8ZF0 - chains B and C of the 3 polymer chains in the assembly; structure by electron microscopy, 2.96 A resolution.

[Chain B]
Molecule: EDS1
Organism: Oryza sativa Japonica Group
Reference sequence: A3BYH7 (A3BYH7_ORYSJ); residue numbers follow UniProt; this construct covers 1-621
Amino-acid sequence (621 residues; numbered 1 to 621; the number before each row is that of its first residue):
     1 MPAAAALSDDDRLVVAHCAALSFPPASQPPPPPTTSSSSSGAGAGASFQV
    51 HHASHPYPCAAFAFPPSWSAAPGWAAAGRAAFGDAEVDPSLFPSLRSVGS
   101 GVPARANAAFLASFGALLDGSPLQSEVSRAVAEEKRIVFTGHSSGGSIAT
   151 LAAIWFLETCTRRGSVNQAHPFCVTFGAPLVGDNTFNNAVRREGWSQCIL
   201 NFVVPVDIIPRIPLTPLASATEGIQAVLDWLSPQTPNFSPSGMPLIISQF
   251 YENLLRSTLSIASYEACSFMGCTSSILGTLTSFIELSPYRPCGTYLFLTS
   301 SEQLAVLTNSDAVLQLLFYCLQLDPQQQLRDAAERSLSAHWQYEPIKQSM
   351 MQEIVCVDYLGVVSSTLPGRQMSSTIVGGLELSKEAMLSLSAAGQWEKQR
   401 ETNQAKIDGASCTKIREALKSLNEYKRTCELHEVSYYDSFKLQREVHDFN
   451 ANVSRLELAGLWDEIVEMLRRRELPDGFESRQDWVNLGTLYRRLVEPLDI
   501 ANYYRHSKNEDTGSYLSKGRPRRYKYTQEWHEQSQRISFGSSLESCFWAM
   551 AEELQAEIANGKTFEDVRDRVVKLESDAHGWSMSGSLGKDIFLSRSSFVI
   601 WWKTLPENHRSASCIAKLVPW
Not modelled in the structure: 1, 26-45

[Chain C]
Molecule: Lipase-like PAD4
Organism: Oryza sativa Japonica Group
Reference sequence: Q2R9E7 (Q2R9E7_ORYSJ); residues 1-659 here = UniProt positions 1-659
Amino-acid sequence (659 residues; row label = number of the first residue in the row):
     1 MEDASRGEEENSMFETSHVLGALLASSPLLARAWDRCAAAADGGASSLGF
    51 VHGGGGGGEGEPVCVAFSGVQAALSAAAGGGGGAEIFKPVGLRGDAAGRL
   101 FAPLVAAEPEDAGGEPVAVQALALQGFLRLCRSPEFQVLLNQIRGKAVVF
   151 TGHSLGGAIAALVALHYLCTSSSSSAFAPAPPVLCVTFGSPLLGNQALSR
   201 AILRERWAGNFCHVVSQHDVVPRLLFCPLNVIPVHIVVGMQLHQLPVRAR
   251 RAAGVVATVTARMADTNQESLRQLIQEHAGEAAIEQKLAAPEIPSGSPYR
   301 PFGAYVLCSPDGAACVDNPTAAVQMLYATFAARRAPETGAVPPEAAHSCY
   351 GDLVLSMPHHLLLKRRLGATVTAPAASNYDVGISIALEASGITGEATEAA
   401 PARQWLKTSKRVGRSPSLNCASLATRLGRITPCRAQIEWYKALFDANTGY
   451 YDAFKQRLSPKKFSKANMYRIKLAQFWDGVLSMLDTSQLPYDFHRRAKWV
   501 NAAHFYQLLVEPLDIADYHRNNLHRTRGSYITHGRERRYELFDKWWKQKG
   551 CTDPSTGDTSATTTARRSKFAGLTQDPCFWARVEEAREQTESAKSERDMT
   601 SLARMLEDLHKFERHSSELVENKEVSIDVVAPQSSYSLWVKEWNELKLRE
   651 EVRTILFQF
Not modelled in the structure: 1-8, 109-111, 248-254, 369-373, 554-563

[Chain B / chain C interface]
Pairs across the interface (84; chain B residue first):
  Arg-256(B) with Ser-26(C); Pro-358(C)
  Leu-259(B) with Ser-26(C)
  Ser-260(B) with Leu-23(C); Ser-26(C), hydrogen bond
  Ser-263(B) with Val-19(C); Leu-23(C)
  Ala-266(B) with Val-19(C), hydrophobic
  Cys-267(B) with Val-19(C), hydrophobic
  Met-270(B) with Phe-14(C), hydrophobic; Glu-15(C)
  Cys-272(B) with Thr-16(C)
  Ser-275(B) with Gly-209(C)
  Ile-276(B) with Leu-20(C), hydrophobic; Gly-209(C)
  Leu-277(B) with Leu-20(C), hydrophobic; Leu-23(C), hydrophobic
  Thr-279(B) with Gly-209(C), hydrogen bond (side chain-backbone)
  Leu-280(B) with Leu-24(C), hydrophobic
  Ser-282(B) with Pro-182(C)
  Phe-283(B) with Pro-62(C), hydrophobic; Ala-147(C), hydrophobic; Val-149(C), hydrophobic; Pro-182(C); Val-183(C); Leu-184(C), hydrophobic
  Ile-284(B) with Ser-27(C)
  Phe-318(B) with Leu-362(C), hydrophobic
  Gln-322(B) with Leu-361(C); Lys-364(C)
  Leu-323(B) with Leu-362(C), hydrogen bond (backbone-backbone); Leu-363(C), hydrophobic; Lys-364(C), hydrogen bond (backbone-backbone)
  Asp-324(B) with Arg-366(C), salt bridge
  Pro-325(B) with Lys-364(C); Arg-366(C)
  Pro-368(B) with Ala-375(C); Asn-378(C)
  Gly-369(B) with Ala-375(C)
  Ser-373(B) with Leu-367(C)
  Glu-381(B) with Lys-364(C), salt bridge; Arg-366(C), salt bridge
  Lys-384(B) with Arg-365(C), hydrogen bond (side chain-backbone); Arg-366(C); Leu-367(C)
  Glu-385(B) with Ile-385(C)
  Leu-388(B) with Phe-14(C); Asn-378(C); Val-381(C), hydrophobic; Gly-382(C)
  Ser-391(B) with Phe-14(C); Asn-378(C), hydrogen bond
  Ala-392(B) with Phe-14(C)
  Gln-395(B) with Asn-11(C); Ser-12(C); Phe-14(C)
  Gln-443(B) with Trp-439(C), hydrogen bond
  Arg-444(B) with Trp-439(C)
  Phe-449(B) with Gln-436(C); Trp-439(C)
  Leu-456(B) with Gly-428(C); Thr-431(C); Pro-432(C)
  Leu-461(B) with Thr-425(C)
  Asp-463(B) with Lys-498(C), salt bridge
  Glu-464(B) with Ala-421(C)
  Glu-467(B) with Ser-417(C); Cys-420(C); Arg-496(C), salt bridge
  Arg-471(B) with Ser-417(C); Pro-490(C); Asp-492(C), salt bridge; Arg-496(C)
  Glu-473(B) with Ser-417(C), hydrogen bond
  His-506(B) with Glu-438(C)
  Ser-507(B) with Lys-569(C), hydrogen bond
  Lys-508(B) with Phe-505(C)
  Glu-510(B) with Arg-567(C); Ser-568(C), hydrogen bond; Lys-569(C)
  Asp-511(B) with Arg-567(C), salt bridge; Gln-575(C)
  Lys-518(B) with Asp-553(C), salt bridge
  Asn-560(B) with Ser-568(C)
Also at the interface, not in a pair above, chain B (64 interface residues in all): Leu-255, Tyr-264, Gly-271, Ser-274, Met-372, Ser-383, Gln-399, Asn-403, Glu-445, Asn-452, Val-453, Glu-457, Gly-460, Met-468, Arg-470, Tyr-504
Also at the interface, not in a pair above, chain C (66 interface residues in all): Ala-22, Val-148, Asn-210, Phe-211, Ala-304, Asp-317, Ala-376, Ser-377, Lys-410, Leu-418, Ala-424, Ala-435, Arg-566, Phe-570, Gly-572

[In short]
64 residues of chain B face 66 of chain C across their interface; the contacts include 10 hydrogen bonds and 8
salt bridges. Polar pairs include Asp-324(B)/Arg-366(C), Glu-381(B)/Lys-364(C) and Glu-381(B)/Arg-366(C).
Chain B is EDS1 and chain C is Lipase-like PAD4, both from Oryza sativa Japonica Group; the structure,
pRib-ADP bound OsEDS1-PAD4-ADR1 complex, was determined by electron microscopy.
